PDB entry 9N83 | electron microscopy, 3.10 A resolution | chains F and K of the 18 polymer chains in the assembly

[Chain F]
Molecule: DNA ligase 4
Organism: Homo sapiens
Notes: EC 6.5.1.1
UniProt: P49917 (DNLI4_HUMAN); residue numbers follow UniProt; this construct covers 1-911
Amino-acid sequence (914 residues; numbered -2 to 911; the number before each row is that of its first residue; numbers below 1 keep their minus sign (Gly-2 is residue -2)):
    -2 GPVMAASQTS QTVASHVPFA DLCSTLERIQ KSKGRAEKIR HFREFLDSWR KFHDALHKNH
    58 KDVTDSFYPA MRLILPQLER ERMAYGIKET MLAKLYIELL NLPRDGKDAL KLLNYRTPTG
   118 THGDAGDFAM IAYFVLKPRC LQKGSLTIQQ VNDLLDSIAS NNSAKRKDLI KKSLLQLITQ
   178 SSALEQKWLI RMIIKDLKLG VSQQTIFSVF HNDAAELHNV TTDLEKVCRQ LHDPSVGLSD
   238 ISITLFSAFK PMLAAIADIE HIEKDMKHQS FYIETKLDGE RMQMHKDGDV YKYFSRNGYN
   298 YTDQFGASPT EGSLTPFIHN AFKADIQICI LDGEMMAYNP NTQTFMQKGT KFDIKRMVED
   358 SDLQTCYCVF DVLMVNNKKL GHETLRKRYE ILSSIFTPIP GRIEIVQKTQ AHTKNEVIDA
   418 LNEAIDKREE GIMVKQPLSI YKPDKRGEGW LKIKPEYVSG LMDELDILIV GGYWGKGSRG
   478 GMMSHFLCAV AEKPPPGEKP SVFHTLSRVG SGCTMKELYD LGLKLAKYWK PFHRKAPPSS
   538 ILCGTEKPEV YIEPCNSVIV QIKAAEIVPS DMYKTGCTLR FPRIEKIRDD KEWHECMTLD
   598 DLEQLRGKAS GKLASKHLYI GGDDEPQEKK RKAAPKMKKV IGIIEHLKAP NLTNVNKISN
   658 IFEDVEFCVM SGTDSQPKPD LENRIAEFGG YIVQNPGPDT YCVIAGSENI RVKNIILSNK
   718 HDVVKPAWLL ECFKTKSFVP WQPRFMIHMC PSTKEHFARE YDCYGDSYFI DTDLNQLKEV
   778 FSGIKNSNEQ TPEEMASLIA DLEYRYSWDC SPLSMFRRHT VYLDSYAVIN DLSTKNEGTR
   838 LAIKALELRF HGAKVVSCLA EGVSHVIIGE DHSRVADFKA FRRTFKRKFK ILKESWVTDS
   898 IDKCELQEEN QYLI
Disordered / not traced: -2 to 6, 618-655, 911
Differences from the reference sequence: expression tag (-2 to 0)
Ligand contacts:
  - adenosine monophosphate (AMP): Leu250, Glu271, Thr272, Lys273, Leu274, Arg278, Arg293, Glu331, Phe367, Met430, Lys432, Trp447, Lys449, Lys451
  - Mg2+ (MG): Lys273, Leu274, Gly276, Glu331, Glu427
UniProt features mapped onto this chain:
  - region: Leu610 to Asp620 (Required for catalytic activity)
  - active site: Lys273 (N6-AMP-lysine intermediate)
  - binding site (ATP): Glu271, Thr272, Lys273, Leu274, Arg278, Glu331, Lys345, Phe367, Glu427, Lys432, Lys449, Lys451
  - binding site (Mg(2+)): Glu331, Glu427
  - natural variant: Arg278 (R278H: In LIG4S and leukemia), Gln433 (deletion: In RSSCID), Gly469 (G469E: In LIG4S), Arg580 to Ile911 (deletion: In LIG4S), Leu774 (L774P: Found in a patient with microcephalic primordial dwarfism; uncertain significance), Arg814 to Ile911 (deletion: In LIG4S)

[Chain K]
Molecule: 51-nt DNA strand
Sequence (51 nucleotides; each row starts with the number of its first residue):
     1 GACTAGATCA GAAGCAGTAG AGCATGCATA GTTTTTAGTT TATTGGGCGC G
Disordered / not traced: 36-51

[How chain F and chain K interact]
Contacting residue pairs - 5 pairs, chain F then chain K:
  Lys162(F) with DC3(K), salt bridge to the phosphate; DT4(K), phosphate contact
  Lys164(F) with DA5(K), phosphate contact
  Asp350(F) with DG1(K), sugar contact
  Val355(F) with DG1(K), sugar contact
Interface residues without a listed pair, chain F (5 interface residues in all): Arg353

[Summary]
The interface between chain F and chain K involves 5 residues on one side and 4 on the other; the contacts
include 1 salt bridge. The salt-bridged pair is Lys162(F)-DC3(K). Ligands of chain F: adenosine monophosphate
and Mg2+.
Chain F is DNA ligase 4 (Homo sapiens) and chain K is a 51-nt DNA strand; the structure, The ligation complex
in the NHEJ pathway, was determined by electron microscopy (same publication as 9CQ3, 9CQ6, 9CQC, 9N81 and
9N82).
